Entry 9JC2 (electron microscopy, 3.96 A resolution); this record covers chains P and Q of the 21 polymer chains in the assembly.

== Chain P (and Q) ==
Name: ATP synthase subunit c
Organism: Bacillus sp. PS3
Notes: chain Q of this document is another copy of the same molecule, construct and numbering; everything in this record applies to it too
UniProtKB: P00845 (ATPL_BACP3); residue numbers follow UniProt; this construct covers 1-72
Chain sequence (72 residues; each row starts with the number of its first residue):
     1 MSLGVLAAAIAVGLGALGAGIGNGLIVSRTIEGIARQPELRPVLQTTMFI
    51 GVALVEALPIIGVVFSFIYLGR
Unresolved in the structure: 1

== How chain P and chain Q interact ==
Contacting residue pairs (23; chain P residue first):
  Leu6(P) - Ala7(Q)  hydrophobic
  Ala9(P) - Ala7(Q)
  Ala9(P) - Ala11(Q)
  Gly13(P) - Leu14(Q)
  Leu14(P) - Leu14(Q)
  Leu17(P) - Leu14(Q)
  Gly20(P) - Val55(Q)
  Asn23(P) - Val55(Q)
  Gly24(P) - Ile26(Q)
  Gly24(P) - Val55(Q)
  Val27(P) - Ile26(Q)  hydrophobic
  Val27(P) - Gly51(Q)
  Ser28(P) - Leu25(Q)
  Ser28(P) - Ile26(Q)
  Ser28(P) - Arg29(Q)
  Arg29(P) - Arg29(Q)
  Ile31(P) - Arg29(Q)
  Ile31(P) - Thr30(Q)
  Ile31(P) - Thr47(Q)
  Glu32(P) - Arg29(Q)  salt bridge
  Ile34(P) - Thr47(Q)
  Arg41(P) - Val43(Q)
  Val52(P) - Leu54(Q)  hydrophobic
Interface residues without a listed pair, chain P (23 interface residues in all): Val5, Ile10, Ala16, Ala19, Ala35, Gln45, Pro59
Interface residues without a listed pair, chain Q (21 interface residues in all): Gly15, Gly18, Gly22, Gly33, Gln37, Leu44, Met48, Ile50, Leu58

== Overview ==
Chain P and chain Q form an interface of 23 and 21 residues respectively; the contacts include 1 salt bridge.
Its one salt-bridged contact is Glu32(P)-Arg29(Q).
Both chains are ATP synthase subunit c (Bacillus sp. PS3). Entry 9JC2 (Engineering of ATP synthase Fo) was
determined by electron microscopy (same publication as 9JC1).
